1OO5 - chains A and B; structure by X-ray diffraction, 2.50 A resolution.

Chain A (and B):
Molecule: Oxygen-insensitive NAD(P)H nitroreductase
Source organism: Escherichia coli
Notes: EC 1.6.99.7; chain B of this document is another copy of the same molecule, construct and numbering; everything in this record applies to it too
UniProtKB: P38489 (NFNB_ECOLI); numbering as in UniProt (aligned over 1-217)
Sequence (217 residues; each row starts with the number of its first residue):
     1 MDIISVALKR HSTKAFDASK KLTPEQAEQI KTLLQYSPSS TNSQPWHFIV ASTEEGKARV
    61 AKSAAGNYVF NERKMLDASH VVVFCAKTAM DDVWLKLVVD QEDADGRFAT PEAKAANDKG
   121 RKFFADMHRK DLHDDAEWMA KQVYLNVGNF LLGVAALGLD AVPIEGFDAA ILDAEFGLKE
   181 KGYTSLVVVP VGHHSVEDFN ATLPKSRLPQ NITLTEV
Ligand contacts:
  - FMN (flavin mononucleotide), molecule 1: R10, H11, S12, K14, F70, N71, K74, Y144, V162, P163, I164, E165, G166, N200, K205, R207
  - FMN, molecule 2: P38, S39, S40, T41, N42, F124, Q142, L145

Interface between chain A and chain B:
Contacting residue pairs - 138 pairs, chain A then chain B:
  M1(A) with E25(B); Q29(B), hydrogen bond (backbone-side chain)
  D2(A) with M1(B)
  I3(A) with G153(B); A156(B), hydrophobic; L157(B), hydrophobic
  I4(A) with Q29(B); L33(B), hydrophobic
  L8(A) with Y36(B), hydrophobic
  R10(A) with P38(B)
  Q29(A) with I4(B)
  K31(A) with Q210(B); L214(B); E216(B), salt bridge
  L33(A) with I4(B), hydrophobic
  Q35(A) with R207(B), hydrogen bond (backbone-side chain); L208(B), hydrogen bond (side chain-backbone); Q210(B), hydrogen bond
  Y36(A) with L8(B), hydrophobic; K205(B); R207(B), hydrogen bond (backbone-side chain)
  S37(A) with R207(B), hydrogen bond (backbone-side chain)
  P38(A) with L151(B), hydrophobic; R207(B)
  S40(A) with E165(B), hydrogen bond
  N42(A) with S206(B); R207(B)
  Q44(A) with R207(B); L208(B)
  W46(A) with T213(B)
  H47(A) with I212(B), hydrogen bond (side chain-backbone); T213(B), hydrogen bond (side chain-backbone); L214(B); T215(B), hydrogen bond
  F48(A) with T213(B), hydrogen bond (backbone-backbone); L214(B); T215(B), hydrogen bond (backbone-backbone)
  I49(A) with T215(B)
  V50(A) with L214(B), hydrophobic; T215(B), hydrogen bond (backbone-backbone); E216(B); V217(B), hydrogen bond (backbone-backbone)
  A51(A) with V217(B)
  S52(A) with V217(B), hydrogen bond (backbone-backbone)
  T53(A) with V217(B), hydrogen bond (side chain-backbone)
  G56(A) with V217(B)
  N67(A) with F123(B)
  Y68(A) with M127(B)
  W94(A) with L208(B), hydrophobic
  L97(A) with L208(B)
  Q101(A) with S206(B), hydrogen bond (backbone-side chain); R207(B); L208(B); P209(B)
  E102(A) with S206(B)
  D105(A) with P204(B); S206(B), hydrogen bond
  G106(A) with P204(B)
  R107(A) with N200(B), hydrogen bond; L203(B); P204(B), hydrogen bond (side chain-backbone)
  F124(A) with G166(B)
  E137(A) with E137(B); K141(B), salt bridge
  W138(A) with E165(B), hydrogen bond
  K141(A) with Y144(B)
  Q142(A) with Y144(B); E165(B), hydrogen bond
  Y144(A) with K141(B); Q142(B); L145(B)
  L145(A) with Y144(B); V147(B), hydrophobic; G148(B)
  G148(A) with L145(B); G148(B); N149(B)
  N149(A) with G148(B); N149(B); L152(B)
  L151(A) with P38(B), hydrophobic
  L152(A) with N149(B); G153(B)
  G153(A) with I3(B); L152(B)
  A156(A) with I3(B), hydrophobic
  L157(A) with I3(B), hydrophobic
  E165(A) with S40(B), hydrogen bond; W138(B), hydrogen bond; Q142(B), hydrogen bond
  F176(A) with V217(B), hydrophobic
  N200(A) with R107(B), hydrogen bond
  L203(A) with R107(B)
  P204(A) with D105(B); R107(B), hydrogen bond (backbone-side chain)
  K205(A) with Y36(B)
  S206(A) with N42(B); Q101(B), hydrogen bond (side chain-backbone); E102(B), hydrogen bond (side chain-backbone); D105(B), hydrogen bond; R107(B)
  R207(A) with Q35(B), hydrogen bond (side chain-backbone); Y36(B), hydrogen bond (side chain-backbone); S37(B), hydrogen bond (side chain-backbone); P38(B); N42(B); Q44(B); Q101(B); D105(B)
  L208(A) with Q35(B), hydrogen bond (backbone-side chain); Q44(B), hydrogen bond (backbone-side chain); W94(B), hydrophobic; Q101(B)
  P209(A) with Q35(B); Q101(B)
  Q210(A) with K31(B); T32(B); Q35(B)
  I212(A) with H47(B), hydrogen bond (backbone-side chain); W94(B), hydrophobic
  T213(A) with W46(B); H47(B), hydrogen bond (backbone-side chain); F48(B), hydrogen bond (backbone-backbone)
  L214(A) with K31(B); F48(B); V50(B), hydrophobic
  T215(A) with H47(B), hydrogen bond; F48(B), hydrogen bond (backbone-backbone); I49(B); V50(B), hydrogen bond (backbone-backbone)
  E216(A) with K31(B), salt bridge; V50(B)
  V217(A) with I49(B), hydrophobic; V50(B), hydrogen bond (backbone-backbone); A51(B); S52(B), hydrogen bond (backbone-side chain); T53(B), hydrogen bond (backbone-side chain); G56(B)
Also at the interface, not in a pair above, chain A (77 interface residues in all): A7, E28, T32, L34, R59, F70, V98, F123, M127, A140, V147, G166
Also at the interface, not in a pair above, chain B (75 interface residues in all): D2, A7, R10, E28, L34, N67, Y68, L97, V98, G106, F124, F176

Overview:
77 residues of chain A face 75 of chain B across their interface; the contacts include 44 hydrogen bonds and 3
salt bridges. Polar contacts include K31(A)-E216(B), E137(A)-K141(B) and M1(A)-Q29(B). Bound to chain A:
flavin mononucleotide.
Chain A and chain B are both Oxygen-insensitive NAD(P)H nitroreductase (Escherichia coli); the structure,
Studies on the Nitroreductase Prodrug-Activating System. Crystal Structures of the Enzyme Active Form and
Complexes with ..., was determined by X-ray diffraction (same publication as 1IDT, 1OO6, 1OON and 1OOQ).
